PDB entry 5IMP | X-ray diffraction, 2.04 A resolution | chain A

[Chain A]
Name: Aristolochene synthase
From: Aspergillus terreus
Notes: EC 4.2.3.9
UniProt: Q9UR08 (ARIS_ASPTE); residues 8-314 here correspond to UniProt positions 14-320 (UniProt number = residue number + 6)
Chain sequence (314 residues; row label = number of the first residue in the row):
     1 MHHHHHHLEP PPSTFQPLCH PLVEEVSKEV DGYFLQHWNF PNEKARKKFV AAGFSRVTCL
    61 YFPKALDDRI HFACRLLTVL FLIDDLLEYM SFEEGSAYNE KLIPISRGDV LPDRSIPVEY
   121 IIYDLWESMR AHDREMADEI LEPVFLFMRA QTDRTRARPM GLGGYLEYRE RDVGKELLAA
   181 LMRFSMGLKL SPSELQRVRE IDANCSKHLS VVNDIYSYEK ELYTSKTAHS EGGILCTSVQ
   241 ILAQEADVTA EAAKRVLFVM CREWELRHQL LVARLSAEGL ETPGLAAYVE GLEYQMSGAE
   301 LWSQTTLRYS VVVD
Disordered / not traced: 1-7, 312-314
Construct notes: initiating methionine (1); expression tag (2-7); engineered mutation Ala299 (Asn305 in Q9UR08)
Ion coordination: Mg2+ site 1: Asp84 (together with pyrophosphate); Mg2+ site 2: Ser217, Glu221 (together with pyrophosphate)
Ligand contacts:
  - JF1 ((1S,5S,8S,9aR)-1,9a-dimethyl-8-(prop-1-en-2-yl)octahydro-2H-quinolizinium): Tyr61, Leu77, Leu80, Phe81, Asp84, Phe147, Asp172, Val173, Gly174, Leu177, Leu178, Leu209, Asn213
  - pyrophosphate (POP): Phe81, Asp84, Arg169, Asp172, Asn213, Ser217, Lys220, Glu221, Arg308, Tyr309
Swiss-Prot annotation at these positions:
  - binding site (Mg(2+)): Asp84, Asn213, Ser217, Glu221
  - binding site ((2E,6E)-farnesyl diphosphate): Arg308, Tyr309
Reported in the primary citation:
  - mutagenesis - N299A, N299A/S303A, S303D (250-fold), S303H: decreased catalytic activity
  - conformationally variable residues (side-chain flip): Tyr61
  - binding site for JF1: Tyr61

[Overview]
Bound to chain A: pyrophosphate and compound JF1. Ser217 and Glu221 form the Mg2+ site 2. UniProt lists 4
Mg2+-binding residues and (2E,6E)-farnesyl diphosphate-binding residues Arg308 and Tyr309. From the paper: a
binding site for JF1 at Tyr61; N299A, N299A/S303A and S303D, among others, reduce catalytic activity.
Chain A is Aristolochene synthase (Aspergillus terreus); the structure, Crystal structure of N299A Aspergillus
terreus aristolochene synthase complexed with
(1S,8S,9aR)-1,9a-dimethyl-8-(prop-1-en-2-yl)decahydroquinolizin-5-ium, was determined by X-ray diffraction
(same publication as 5IMI, 5IMN, 5IN8 and 5IVG).
